Entry 6D83 (electron microscopy, 4.27 A resolution (low resolution: residue-level contacts below are approximate; hydrogen-bond / salt-bridge calls are withheld)); this record covers chains H and M of the 8 polymer chains in the assembly.

== Chain H ==
Molecule: ADP-ribosylation factor 1
Source organism: Homo sapiens
UniProtKB: P84077 (ARF1_HUMAN); residues 17-181 here = UniProt positions 17-181
Sequence (193 residues; each row starts with the number of its first residue; numbers below 1 keep their minus sign (Met-11 is residue -11)):
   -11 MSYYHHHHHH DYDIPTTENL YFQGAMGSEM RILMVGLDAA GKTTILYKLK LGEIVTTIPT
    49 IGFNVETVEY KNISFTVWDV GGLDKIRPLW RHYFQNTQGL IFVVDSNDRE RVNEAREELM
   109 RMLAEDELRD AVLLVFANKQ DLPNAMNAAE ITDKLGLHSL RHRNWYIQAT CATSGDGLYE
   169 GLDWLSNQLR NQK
Disordered / not traced: -11 to 16, 180-181
Sequence notes: expression tag (-11 to 16); conflict Leu71 (Gln in P84077)
Bound ions: Mg2+: Thr31, Thr48 (together with GTP)
Ligand contacts: GTP (guanosine-5'-triphosphate): Asp26, Ala27, Ala28, Gly29, Lys30, Thr31, Thr32, Thr45, Ile46, Pro47, Thr48, Gly69, Gly70, Leu71, Asn126, Lys127, Asp129, Cys159, Ala160, Thr161
Swiss-Prot annotation at these positions:
  - binding site (GTP): Gly24 to Thr32, Asn126 to Asp129, Ala160
  - natural variant: Tyr35 (Y35H: In PVNH8), Arg99 (R99H: In PVNH8; uncertain significance), Lys127 (K127E: In PVNH8)

== Chain M ==
Molecule: AP-1 complex subunit mu-1
Source organism: Mus musculus
UniProtKB: P35585 (AP1M1_MOUSE); numbering as in UniProt (aligned over 1-423)
Sequence (423 residues; row label = number of the first residue in the row):
     1 MSASAVYVLD LKGKVLICRN YRGDVDMSEV EHFMPILMEK EEEGMLSPIL AHGGVRFMWI
    61 KHNNLYLVAT SKKNACVSLV FSFLYKVVQV FSEYFKELEE ESIRDNFVII YELLDELMDF
   121 GYPQTTDSKI LQEYITQEGH KLETGAPRPP ATVTNAVSWR SEGIKYRKNE VFLDVIEAVN
   181 LLVSANGNVL RSEIVGSIKM RVFLSGMPEL RLGLNDKVLF DNTGRGKSKS VELEDVKFHQ
   241 CVRLSRFEND RTISFIPPDG EFELMSYRLN THVKPLIWIE SVIEKHSHSR IEYMVKAKSQ
   301 FKRRSTANNV EIHIPVPNDA DSPKFKTTVG SVKWVPENSE IVWSVKSFPG GKEYLMRAHF
   361 GLPSVEAEDK EGKPPISVKF EIPYFTTSGI QVRYLKIIEK SGYQALPWVR YITQNGDYQL
   421 RTQ
Disordered / not traced: 1, 139-145
Swiss-Prot annotation at these positions:
  - modified residue: Ser2 (N-acetylserine), Thr152 (Phosphothreonine), Thr154 (Phosphothreonine), Thr223 (Phosphothreonine)

== How chain H and chain M interact ==
Contacting residue pairs (9):
  His80(H) with Ser364(M); Val365(M)
  Gln83(H) with Leu362(M)
  Asp114(H) with His286(M); Ser289(M); Arg290(M)
  Glu115(H) with His288(M); Ser289(M)
  Arg117(H) with Arg290(M)
Interface residues without a listed pair, chain H (6 interface residues in all): Arg79

== Overview ==
The interface between chain H and chain M involves 6 residues on one side and 7 on the other. Ligands of chain
H: GTP. Thr31(H) and Thr48(H) coordinate Mg2+. UniProt lists 14 GTP-binding residues on chain H.
Here chain H is ADP-ribosylation factor 1 (Homo sapiens) and chain M is AP-1 complex subunit mu-1 (Mus
musculus). Entry 6D83 (Structure of the cargo bound AP-1:Arf1:tetherin-Nef (L164A, L165A) dileucine mutant
dimer monomeric subunit) was determined by electron microscopy together with 6CM9, 6D84, 6DFF and 6CRI from
the same study.
